Entry 6BM4 (X-ray diffraction, 2.95 A resolution); this record covers chains A and F of the 12 polymer chains in the assembly.

# Chain A
Name: DNA-directed RNA polymerase II subunit RPB1
From: Saccharomyces cerevisiae (strain ATCC 204508 / S288c)
Notes: EC 2.7.7.6
UniProtKB: P04050 (RPB1_YEAST); residues 1-1733 here = UniProt positions 1-1733
Sequence (1733 residues; numbered 1 to 1733; the number before each row is that of its first residue):
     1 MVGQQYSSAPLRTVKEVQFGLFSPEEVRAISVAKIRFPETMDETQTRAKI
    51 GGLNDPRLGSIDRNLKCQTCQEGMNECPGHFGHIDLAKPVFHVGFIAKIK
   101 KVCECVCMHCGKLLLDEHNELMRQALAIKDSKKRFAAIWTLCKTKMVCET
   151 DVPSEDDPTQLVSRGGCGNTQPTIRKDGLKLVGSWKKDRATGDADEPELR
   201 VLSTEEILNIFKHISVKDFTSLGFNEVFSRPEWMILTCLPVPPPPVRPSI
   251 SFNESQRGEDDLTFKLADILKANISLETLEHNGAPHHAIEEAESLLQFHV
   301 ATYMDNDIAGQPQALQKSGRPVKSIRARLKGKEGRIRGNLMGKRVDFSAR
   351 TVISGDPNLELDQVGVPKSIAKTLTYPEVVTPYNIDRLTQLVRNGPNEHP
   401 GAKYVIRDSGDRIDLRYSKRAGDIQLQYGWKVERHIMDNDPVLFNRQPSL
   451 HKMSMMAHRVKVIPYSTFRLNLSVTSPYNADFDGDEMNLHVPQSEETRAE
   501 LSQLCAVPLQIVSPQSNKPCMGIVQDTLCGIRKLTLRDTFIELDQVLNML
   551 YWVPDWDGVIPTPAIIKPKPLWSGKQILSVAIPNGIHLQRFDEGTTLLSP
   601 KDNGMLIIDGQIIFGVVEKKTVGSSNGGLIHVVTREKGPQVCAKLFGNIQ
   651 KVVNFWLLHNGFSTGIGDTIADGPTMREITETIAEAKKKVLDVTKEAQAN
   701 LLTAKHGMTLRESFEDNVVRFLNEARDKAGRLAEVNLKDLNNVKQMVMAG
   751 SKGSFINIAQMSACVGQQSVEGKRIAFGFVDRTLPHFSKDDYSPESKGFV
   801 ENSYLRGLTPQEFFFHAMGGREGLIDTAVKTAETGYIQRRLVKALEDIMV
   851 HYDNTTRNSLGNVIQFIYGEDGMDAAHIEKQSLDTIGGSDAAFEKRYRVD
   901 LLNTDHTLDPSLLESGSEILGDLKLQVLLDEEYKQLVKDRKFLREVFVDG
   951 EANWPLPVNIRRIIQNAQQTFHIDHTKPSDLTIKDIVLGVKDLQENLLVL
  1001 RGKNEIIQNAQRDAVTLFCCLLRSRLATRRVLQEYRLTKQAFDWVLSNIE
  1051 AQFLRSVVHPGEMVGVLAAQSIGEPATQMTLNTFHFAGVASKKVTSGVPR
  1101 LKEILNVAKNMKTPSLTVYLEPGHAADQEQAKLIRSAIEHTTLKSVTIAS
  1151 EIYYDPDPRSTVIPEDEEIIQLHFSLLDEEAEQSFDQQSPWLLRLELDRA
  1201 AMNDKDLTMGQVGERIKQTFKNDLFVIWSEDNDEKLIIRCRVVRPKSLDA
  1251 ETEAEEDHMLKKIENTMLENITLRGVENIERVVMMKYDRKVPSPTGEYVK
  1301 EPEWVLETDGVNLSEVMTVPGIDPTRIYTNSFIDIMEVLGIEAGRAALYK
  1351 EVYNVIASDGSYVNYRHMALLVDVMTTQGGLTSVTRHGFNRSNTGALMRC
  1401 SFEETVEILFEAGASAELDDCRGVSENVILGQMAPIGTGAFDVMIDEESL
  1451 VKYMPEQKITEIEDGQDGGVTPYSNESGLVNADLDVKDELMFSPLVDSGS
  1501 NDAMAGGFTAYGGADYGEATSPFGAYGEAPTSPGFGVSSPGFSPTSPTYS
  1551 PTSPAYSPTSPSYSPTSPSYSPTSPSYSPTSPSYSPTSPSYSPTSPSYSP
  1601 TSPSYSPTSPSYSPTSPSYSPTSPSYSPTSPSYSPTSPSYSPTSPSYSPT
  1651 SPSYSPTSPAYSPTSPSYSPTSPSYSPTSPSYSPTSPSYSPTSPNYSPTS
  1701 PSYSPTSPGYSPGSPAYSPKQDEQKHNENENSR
Disordered / not traced: 1-2, 149-164, 186-200, 251-258, 1081-1092, 1176-1186, 1244-1253, 1447-1733
UniProt features mapped onto this chain:
  - region: P248 to D260 (Lid loop), N306 to K323 (Rudder loop), P810 to E822 (Bridging helix)
  - binding site (Zn(2+)): C67, C70, C77, H80, C107, C110, C148, C167
  - binding site (Mg(2+)): D481, D483, D485
  - modified residue: T1471 (Phosphothreonine)
  - cross-link (Glycyl lysine isopeptide (Lys-Gly)): K695 (interchain with G-Cter in ubiquitin), K1246 (interchain with G-Cter in ubiquitin), K1350 (interchain with G-Cter in ubiquitin)
  - natural variant: S1653 to P1659 (deletion: In strain: A364A)
  - mutagenesis: K1246 (K1246R: Impairs ubiquitination during transcription stress)
Metal / ion sites: Zn2+ site 1: C67, C77, H80; Zn2+ site 2: C107, C110; Mg2+ site 1: D481, D483, D485 (shared with 1 residue of chain R); Mg2+ site 2: D481 (together with 2KH)
Ligand contacts: 2KH (5'-O-[(S)-hydroxy{[(S)-hydroxy(phosphonooxy)phosphoryl]amino}phosphoryl]uridine): D481, D483, K752

# Chain F
Name: DNA-directed RNA polymerases I, II, and III subunit RPABC2
From: Saccharomyces cerevisiae (strain ATCC 204508 / S288c)
UniProtKB: P20435 (RPAB2_YEAST); residues 1-155 here = UniProt positions 1-155
Sequence (155 residues; row label = number of the first residue in the row):
     1 MSDYEEAFNDGNENFEDFDVEHFSDEETYEEKPQFKDGETTDANGKTIVT
    51 GGNGPEDFQQHEQIRRKTLKEKAIPKDQRATTPYMTKYERARILGTRALQ
   101 ISMNAPVFVDLEGETDPLRIAMKELAEKKIPLVIRRYLPDGSFEDWSVEE
   151 LIVDL
Disordered / not traced: 1-71
UniProt features mapped onto this chain:
  - region: L111 to L132 (Leucine-zipper)
  - modified residue: S24 (Phosphoserine)

# Chain A / chain F interface
Pairs across the interface (62; chain A residue first):
  V379(A) - S102(F)
  V380(A) - N104(F)
  T381(A) - S102(F)
  T381(A) - N104(F)
  Y383(A) - I101(F)  hydrophobic
  Y383(A) - V107(F)
  Y383(A) - L111(F)  hydrophobic
  Y383(A) - T115(F)
  E495(A) - A98(F)
  E495(A) - L99(F)
  E495(A) - S102(F)
  E495(A) - P117(F)
  E496(A) - G95(F)
  E496(A) - L99(F)
  A499(A) - G95(F)
  S502(A) - L118(F)
  Q503(A) - R90(F)  hydrogen bond
  L504(A) - K87(F)
  L504(A) - Y88(F)  hydrophobic
  L504(A) - A91(F)  hydrophobic
  H851(A) - P139(F)
  Y852(A) - T81(F)
  Y852(A) - E89(F)  hydrogen bond
  Y852(A) - R136(F)
  Y852(A) - Y137(F)
  Y852(A) - L138(F)  hydrophobic
  D853(A) - P139(F)
  R857(A) - P139(F)
  R1001(A) - A80(F)
  R1001(A) - T82(F)
  R1001(A) - P83(F)
  K1003(A) - Q78(F)
  L1054(A) - Y84(F)
  R1055(A) - D154(F)  salt bridge
  H1059(A) - T86(F)
  H1059(A) - K87(F)  hydrogen bond (side chain-backbone)
  P1060(A) - T86(F)
  P1060(A) - Y88(F)
  E1062(A) - K87(F)  salt bridge
  E1062(A) - Y88(F)  hydrogen bond
  M1433(A) - R92(F)
  G1437(A) - Y88(F)
  T1438(A) - Y88(F)
  T1438(A) - R92(F)  hydrogen bond (backbone-side chain)
  F1441(A) - Y88(F)
  F1441(A) - E89(F)
  F1441(A) - R92(F)
  F1441(A) - R135(F)
  D1442(A) - V133(F)
  D1442(A) - I134(F)
  D1442(A) - R135(F)  hydrogen bond (backbone-backbone)
  D1442(A) - Y137(F)  hydrogen bond
  V1443(A) - R92(F)
  V1443(A) - L132(F)  hydrophobic
  V1443(A) - V133(F)
  M1444(A) - L132(F)
  M1444(A) - V133(F)  hydrogen bond (backbone-backbone)
  M1444(A) - R135(F)
  I1445(A) - P131(F)
  I1445(A) - L132(F)  hydrophobic
  I1445(A) - V133(F)
  D1446(A) - P131(F)  hydrogen bond (backbone-backbone)
Interface residues without a listed pair, chain A (36 interface residues in all): P382, G429, A1051, G1061, G1439, A1440
Interface residues without a listed pair, chain F (40 interface residues in all): M85, I93, L94, T96, M103, A105

# Overview
36 residues of chain A face 40 of chain F across their interface; the contacts include 9 hydrogen bonds and 2
salt bridges. Among the polar pairs are R1055(A)-D154(F), E1062(A)-K87(F) and Q503(A)-R90(F). Bound to chain
A: compound 2KH.
Chain A is DNA-directed RNA polymerase II subunit RPB1 and chain F is DNA-directed RNA polymerases I, II, and
III subunit RPABC2, both from Saccharomyces cerevisiae (strain ATCC 204508 / S288c); the structure, Pol II
elongation complex with an abasic lesion at i-1 position,soaking UMPNPP, was determined by X-ray diffraction
(same publication as 6BLO, 6BLP, 6BM2 and 6BQF).
